PDB entry 3QCV | X-ray diffraction, 2.51 A resolution | chains H and L

# Chain H
Protein: LT3015 antibody Fab fragment, heavy chain
Source organism: Homo sapiens
UniProt: Q6N089 (Q6N089_HUMAN); residues 110-214 here correspond to UniProt positions 139-243 (UniProt number = residue number + 29)
Sequence (223 residues; row label = number of the first residue in the row; a row labelled like 82A-82C holds insertion residues (82A, then the next letters in order)):
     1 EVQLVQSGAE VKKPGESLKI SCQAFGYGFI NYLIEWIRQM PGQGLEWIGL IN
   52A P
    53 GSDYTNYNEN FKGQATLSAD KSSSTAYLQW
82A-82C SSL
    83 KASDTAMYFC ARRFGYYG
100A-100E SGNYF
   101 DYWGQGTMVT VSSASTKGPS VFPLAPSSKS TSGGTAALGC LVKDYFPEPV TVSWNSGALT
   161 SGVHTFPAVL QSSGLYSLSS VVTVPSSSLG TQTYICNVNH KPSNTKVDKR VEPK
Disordered / not traced: 129-132
Disulfide bonds: Cys22-Cys92, Cys140-Cys196
Ligand contacts: 18L ((2R)-2-hydroxy-3-(phosphonooxy)propyl (9Z,12Z)-octadeca-9,12-dienoate): Asn31, Leu33, Leu50, Asn52, Gly53, Ser54, Tyr56, Phe96, Gly97, Tyr98, Tyr99, Gly100, Ser100A, Gly100B, Asn100C, Tyr100D

# Chain L
Protein: LT3015 antibody Fab fragment, light chain
Source organism: Homo sapiens
UniProt: P01834 (IGKC_HUMAN); residues 109-213 here correspond to UniProt positions 1-105 (UniProt number = residue number - 108)
Sequence (218 residues; each row starts with the number of its first residue; a row labelled like 27A-27E holds insertion residues (27A, then the next letters in order)):
     1 DVVMTQTPLS LPVTPGEPAS ISCTSGQ
27A-27E SLVHI
    28 NGNTYLHWYL QKPGQSPKLL IYKVSNLFSG VPDRFSGSGS GTDFTLKISR VEAEDVGVYF
    88 CSQSTHFPFT FGQGTKLEIK RTVAAPSVFI FPPSDEQLKS GTASVVCLLN NFYPREAKVQ
   148 WKVDNALQSG NSQESVTEQD SKDSTYSLSS TLTLSKADYE KHKVYACEVT HQGLSSPVTK
   208 SFNRGE
Disulfide bonds: Cys23-Cys88, Cys134-Cys194
Ligand contacts: 18L ((2R)-2-hydroxy-3-(phosphonooxy)propyl (9Z,12Z)-octadeca-9,12-dienoate): Asn28, Asn30, Tyr32, His34, Lys50, Ser91, Phe94, Phe96

# How chain H and chain L interact
Pairs across the interface (68):
  Glu35(H) - Phe96(L)
  Ile37(H) - Phe98(L)  hydrophobic
  Gln39(H) - Gln38(L)  hydrogen bond
  Gly44(H) - Gln100(L)
  Leu45(H) - Phe87(L)  hydrophobic
  Leu45(H) - Phe98(L)  hydrophobic
  Trp47(H) - Phe94(L)  hydrophobic
  Trp47(H) - Pro95(L)  hydrophobic
  Trp47(H) - Phe96(L)
  Leu50(H) - Phe96(L)  hydrophobic
  Tyr56(H) - Phe94(L)
  Asn58(H) - Phe94(L)
  Phe91(H) - Ser43(L)
  Arg95(H) - Tyr36(L)  hydrogen bond
  Arg95(H) - Ser89(L)  hydrogen bond
  Arg95(H) - Phe96(L)
  Arg95(H) - Phe98(L)
  Phe96(H) - His34(L)
  Phe96(H) - Ser91(L)
  Phe96(H) - Phe96(L)  hydrophobic
  Tyr99(H) - His27D(L)
  Tyr99(H) - Tyr32(L)
  Tyr99(H) - Ser91(L)  hydrogen bond (side chain-backbone)
  Tyr99(H) - Thr92(L)
  Tyr99(H) - Phe96(L)
  Tyr100D(H) - Tyr32(L)
  Tyr100D(H) - His34(L)
  Tyr100D(H) - Tyr49(L)  hydrophobic
  Tyr100D(H) - Lys50(L)
  Tyr100D(H) - Phe55(L)
  Phe100E(H) - Leu46(L)
  Asp101(H) - Tyr36(L)
  Asp101(H) - Lys45(L)
  Asp101(H) - Leu46(L)  hydrogen bond (side chain-backbone)
  Asp101(H) - Phe55(L)
  Trp103(H) - Ser43(L)
  Trp103(H) - Pro44(L)  hydrogen bond (side chain-backbone)
  Phe122(H) - Ser121(L)
  Phe122(H) - Glu123(L)
  Phe122(H) - Gln124(L)
  Pro123(H) - Glu123(L)
  Leu124(H) - Phe118(L)
  Leu124(H) - Val133(L)  hydrophobic
  Ala125(H) - Phe118(L)
  Ala137(H) - Phe116(L)  hydrophobic
  Ala137(H) - Phe118(L)
  Leu141(H) - Gln124(L)
  Leu141(H) - Ser131(L)
  Lys143(H) - Gln124(L)
  Lys143(H) - Ser131(L)
  His164(H) - Asn137(L)
  His164(H) - Asn138(L)  hydrogen bond
  His164(H) - Ser174(L)  hydrogen bond
  Phe166(H) - Leu135(L)  hydrophobic
  Phe166(H) - Ser162(L)
  Phe166(H) - Thr164(L)
  Phe166(H) - Ser174(L)
  Phe166(H) - Leu175(L)
  Phe166(H) - Ser176(L)
  Pro167(H) - Ser162(L)  hydrogen bond (backbone-side chain)
  Pro167(H) - Val163(L)
  Val169(H) - Gln160(L)
  Val169(H) - Glu161(L)
  Val169(H) - Ser162(L)
  Leu170(H) - Gln160(L)  hydrogen bond (backbone-side chain)
  Gln171(H) - Gln160(L)
  Val181(H) - Leu135(L)  hydrophobic
  Thr183(H) - Asn137(L)
Interface residues without a listed pair, chain H (41 interface residues in all): Asn60, Asn62, Gly100, Gly104, Thr135, Leu138, Thr165, Ser179, Lys209
Interface residues without a listed pair, chain L (44 interface residues in all): Asp1, Asn28, Ser127, Thr129, Thr180

# Summary
Chain H and chain L form an interface of 41 and 44 residues respectively, with 10 hydrogen bonds. Among the
polar pairs are Gln39(H)-Gln38(L), Arg95(H)-Tyr36(L) and Arg95(H)-Ser89(L). Compound 18L is bound between
chain H and chain L.
Here chain H is LT3015 antibody Fab fragment, heavy chain and chain L is LT3015 antibody Fab fragment, light
chain, both from Homo sapiens. Entry 3QCV (Crystal structure of the LT3015 antibody Fab fragment in complex
with lysophosphatidic acid (18:2)) was determined by X-ray diffraction, deposited together with 3QCT and 3QCU.
